4BTS - chains BA and BY of the 143 polymer chains in the assembly; structure by X-ray diffraction, 3.70 A resolution.

Chain BA:
Molecule: 18S ribosomal RNA
From: Tetrahymena thermophila
Sequence (1753 nucleotides; numbered 1 to 1753; the number before each row is that of its first residue):
     1 AACCUGGUUG AUCCUGCCAG UUACAUAUGC UUGUCUUAAA UAUUAACCCA UGCAUGUGCC
    61 AGUUCAGUAU UGAACAGCGA AACUGCGAAU GGCUCAUUAA AACAGUUAUA GUUUAUUUGA
   121 UAAUUAAAGA UUACAUGGAU AACCGAGCUA AUUGUUGGGC UAAUACAUGC UUAAAAUUCC
   181 GUGUCCUGCG ACCGGAACGU AUUUAUUAGA UAUUAGACCA AUCGCAGCAA UGUGAUUGAG
   241 AUGAAUCAAA GUAACUGAUC GGAUCGAGGU UUACCUCGAU AAAUCAUCUA AGUUUCUGCC
   301 CUAUCAGCUC UCGAUGGUAG UGUAUUGGAC UACCAUGGCA GUCACGGGUA ACGGAGAAUU
   361 AGGGUUCGAU UCCGGAGAAG GAGCCUGAGA AACGGCUACU ACAACUACGG UUCGGCAGCA
   421 GGGAAGAAAA UUGGCCAAUC CUAAUUCAGG GAGCCAGUGA CAAGAAAUAG CAAGCUGGGA
   481 AACUUACGUU UCUACGGCAU UGAAAUGAGA ACAGUGUAAA UCUCUUAGCG AGGAACAAUU
   541 GGAGGGCAAG UCAUGGUGCC AGCAGCCGCG GUAAUUCCAG CUCCAAUAGC GUAUAUUAAA
   601 GUUGUUGCAG UUAAAAAGCU CGUAGUUGAA CUUCUGUUCA GGUUCAUUUC GAUUCGUCGU
   661 GUGAAACUGG ACAUACGUUU GCAAACUAAA AUCGGCCUUC ACUGGUUCGA CUUAGGGAGU
   721 AAACAUUUUA CUGUGAAAAA AUUAGAGUGU UCCAGGCAGG UUUUAGCCCG AAUACAUUAG
   781 CAUGGAAUAA UGGAAUAGGA CUAAGUCCAU UUUAUUGGUU CUUGGAUUUG GUAAUGAUUA
   841 AUAGGGACAG UUGGGGGCAU UAGUAUUUAA UAGUCAGAGG UGAAAUUCUU GGAUUUAUUA
   901 AGGACUAACU AAUGCGAAAG CAUUUGCCAA AGAUGUUUUC AUUAAUCAAG AACGAAAGUU
   961 AGGGGAUCAA AGACGAUCAG AUACCGUCGU AGUCUUAACU AUAAACUAUA CCGACUCGGG
  1021 AUCGGCUGGA AUAAAUGUCC AGUCGGCACC GUAUGAGAAA UCAAAGUCUU UGGGUUCUGG
  1081 GGGAAGUAUG GUACGCAAGU CUGAAACUUA AAGGAAUUGA CGGAACAGCA CACCAGAAGU
  1141 GGAACCUGCG GCUUAAUUUG ACUCAACACG GGGAAACUCA CGAGCGCAAG ACAGAGAAGG
  1201 GAUUGACAGA UUGAGAGCUC UUUCUUGAUU CUUUGGGUGG UGGUGCAUGG CCGUUCUUAG
  1261 UUGGUGGAGU GAUUUGUCUG GUUAAUUCCG UUAACGAACG AGACCUUAAC CUGCUAACUA
  1321 GUCUGCUUGU AAAUAACAGG UUGUACUUCU UAGAGGGACU AUUGUGCAAU AAGCCAAUGG
  1381 AAGUUUAAGG CAAUAACAGG UCUGUGAUGC CCCUAGACGU GCUCGGCCGC ACGCGCGUUA
  1441 CAAUGACUGG CGCAAAAAGU AUUUCCUGUC CUGGGAAGGU ACGGGUAAUC UUAUUAAUAC
  1501 CAGUCGUGUU AGGGAUAGUU CUUUGGAAUU GUGGAUCUUG AACGAGGAAU UUCUAGUAAG
  1561 UGCAAGUCAU CAGCUUGCGU UGAUUAUGUC CCUGCCGUUU GUACACACCG CCCGUCGCUU
  1621 GUAGUAACGA AUGGUCUGGU GAACCUUCUG GACUGCGACA GCAAUGUUGC GGAAAAAUAA
  1681 GUAAACCCUA CCAUUUGGAA CAACAAGAAG UCGUAACAAG GUAUCUGUAG GUGAACCUGC
  1741 AGAUGGAUCA UUA
Not modelled in the structure: 683-718
Bound ions: Mg2+ site 1 near A81 (its only coordinating residue here); Mg2+ site 2 near A508 (its only coordinating residue here); Mg2+ site 3 near C608 (its only coordinating residue here); Mg2+ site 4 near A613 (its only coordinating residue here); Mg2+ site 5 near A629 (its only coordinating residue here); Mg2+ site 6 near U1052 (its only coordinating residue here); Mg2+ site 7: G1419, U1420; Mg2+ site 8 near C1428 (its only coordinating residue here)

Chain BY:
Protein: 40S ribosomal protein S6
From: Tetrahymena thermophila
Reference sequence: E6PBS4 (E6PBS4_TETTH); residue numbers follow UniProt; this construct covers 1-293
Sequence (293 residues; each row starts with the number of its first residue):
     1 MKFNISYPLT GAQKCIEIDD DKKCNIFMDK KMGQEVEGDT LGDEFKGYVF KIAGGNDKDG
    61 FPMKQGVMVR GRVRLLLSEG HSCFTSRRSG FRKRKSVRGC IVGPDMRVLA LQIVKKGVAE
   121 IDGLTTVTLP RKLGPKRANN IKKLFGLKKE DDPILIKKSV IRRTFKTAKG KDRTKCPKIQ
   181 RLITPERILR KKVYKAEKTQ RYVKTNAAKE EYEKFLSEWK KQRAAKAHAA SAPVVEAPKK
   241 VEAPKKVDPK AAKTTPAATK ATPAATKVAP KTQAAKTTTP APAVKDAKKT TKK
Not modelled in the structure: 229-293

Chain BA / chain BY interface:
Pairs across the interface - 172 pairs, chain BA then chain BY:
  U63(BA) / Lys-136(BY)  phosphate contact
  U64(BA) / Lys-136(BY)  salt bridge to the phosphate
  U64(BA) / Lys-178(BY)  hydrogen bond to the phosphate
  C65(BA) / Leu-133(BY)  base contact
  C65(BA) / Gly-134(BY)  hydrogen bond to the base
  C65(BA) / Lys-136(BY)  salt bridge to the phosphate
  C65(BA) / Arg-163(BY)  hydrogen bond to the sugar
  C65(BA) / Cys-176(BY)  sugar contact
  C65(BA) / Pro-177(BY)  phosphate contact
  C65(BA) / Lys-178(BY)  hydrogen bond to the phosphate
  A66(BA) / Lys-175(BY)  salt bridge to the phosphate
  G67(BA) / Arg-163(BY)  salt bridge to the phosphate
  G67(BA) / Phe-165(BY)  phosphate contact
  G67(BA) / Lys-175(BY)  salt bridge to the phosphate
  U68(BA) / Thr-167(BY)  phosphate contact
  U68(BA) / Lys-169(BY)  hydrogen bond to the phosphate
  U68(BA) / Lys-175(BY)  hydrogen bond to the base
  A69(BA) / Lys-169(BY)  salt bridge to the phosphate
  A69(BA) / Lys-171(BY)  salt bridge to the phosphate
  A69(BA) / Arg-173(BY)  salt bridge to the phosphate
  A69(BA) / Lys-175(BY)  base contact
  U70(BA) / Lys-171(BY)  salt bridge to the phosphate
  U70(BA) / Arg-173(BY)  salt bridge to the phosphate
  U71(BA) / Thr-174(BY)  hydrogen bond to the base
  A73(BA) / Arg-162(BY)  hydrogen bond to the base
  A74(BA) / Lys-157(BY)  sugar contact
  A74(BA) / Arg-162(BY)  sugar contact
  A74(BA) / Cys-176(BY)  sugar contact
  A74(BA) / Pro-177(BY)  hydrogen bond to the sugar
  A74(BA) / Lys-178(BY)  base contact
  A74(BA) / Ile-179(BY)  hydrogen bond to the base
  A74(BA) / Leu-182(BY)  base contact
  A74(BA) / Thr-184(BY)  base contact
  C75(BA) / Cys-176(BY)  sugar contact
  C75(BA) / Pro-177(BY)  sugar contact
  C75(BA) / Lys-178(BY)  sugar contact
  A88(BA) / Arg-88(BY)  base contact
  A89(BA) / Arg-88(BY)  salt bridge to the phosphate
  U121(BA) / Lys-204(BY)  salt bridge to the phosphate
  A122(BA) / Arg-201(BY)  hydrogen bond to the base
  A122(BA) / Thr-205(BY)  hydrogen bond to the phosphate
  A123(BA) / Tyr-202(BY)  stacking on the base
  A123(BA) / Asn-206(BY)  base contact
  U125(BA) / Lys-198(BY)  hydrogen bond to the base
  U132(BA) / Lys-149(BY)  hydrogen bond to the sugar
  A133(BA) / Lys-191(BY)  hydrogen bond to the sugar
  C134(BA) / Ile-183(BY)  phosphate contact
  C134(BA) / Ile-188(BY)  base contact
  C134(BA) / Lys-191(BY)  salt bridge to the phosphate
  A135(BA) / Arg-181(BY)  sugar contact
  A135(BA) / Ile-183(BY)  base contact
  A135(BA) / Arg-187(BY)  hydrogen bond to the sugar
  A135(BA) / Ile-188(BY)  base contact
  A135(BA) / Lys-191(BY)  base contact
  U136(BA) / Asn-139(BY)  hydrogen bond to the phosphate
  U136(BA) / Arg-181(BY)  hydrogen bond to the base
  G137(BA) / Arg-137(BY)  hydrogen bond to the base
  G137(BA) / Asn-139(BY)  hydrogen bond to the phosphate
  G137(BA) / Lys-143(BY)  salt bridge to the phosphate
  G137(BA) / Arg-181(BY)  base contact
  G138(BA) / Arg-137(BY)  hydrogen bond to the base
  G138(BA) / Asn-140(BY)  phosphate contact
  G138(BA) / Lys-143(BY)  salt bridge to the phosphate
  A142(BA) / Leu-133(BY)  base contact
  C143(BA) / Lys-132(BY)  hydrogen bond to the base
  C144(BA) / Lys-132(BY)  hydrogen bond to the sugar
  G145(BA) / Gln-13(BY)  hydrogen bond to the base
  A146(BA) / Asn-4(BY)  hydrogen bond to the sugar
  A146(BA) / Gln-13(BY)  sugar contact
  A146(BA) / Lys-14(BY)  sugar contact
  G147(BA) / Cys-15(BY)  hydrogen bond to the phosphate
  G147(BA) / Asn-56(BY)  hydrogen bond to the base
  G147(BA) / Val-108(BY)  sugar contact
  C148(BA) / Lys-2(BY)  salt bridge to the phosphate
  C148(BA) / Asn-56(BY)  sugar contact
  C148(BA) / Asp-57(BY)  hydrogen bond to the sugar
  C148(BA) / Gly-60(BY)  sugar contact
  C148(BA) / Val-108(BY)  sugar contact
  U149(BA) / Lys-58(BY)  sugar contact
  U149(BA) / Asp-59(BY)  hydrogen bond to the sugar
  U149(BA) / Gly-60(BY)  base contact
  U149(BA) / Arg-107(BY)  salt bridge to the phosphate
  A151(BA) / Asp-59(BY)  hydrogen bond to the base
  A151(BA) / Phe-61(BY)  base contact
  G154(BA) / Gly-60(BY)  hydrogen bond to the base
  G154(BA) / Lys-95(BY)  hydrogen bond to the sugar
  U155(BA) / Pro-62(BY)  sugar contact
  U155(BA) / Cys-83(BY)  hydrogen bond to the phosphate
  U155(BA) / Phe-84(BY)  hydrogen bond to the phosphate
  U155(BA) / Thr-85(BY)  hydrogen bond to the phosphate
  U155(BA) / Lys-95(BY)  salt bridge to the phosphate
  U156(BA) / Gly-55(BY)  sugar contact
  U156(BA) / Pro-62(BY)  sugar contact
  U156(BA) / Ser-82(BY)  phosphate contact
  U156(BA) / Cys-83(BY)  hydrogen bond to the phosphate
  G157(BA) / Ala-53(BY)  sugar contact
  G157(BA) / Ala-110(BY)  sugar contact
  G157(BA) / Gln-112(BY)  hydrogen bond to the sugar
  G158(BA) / Ser-6(BY)  sugar contact
  G158(BA) / Gln-13(BY)  hydrogen bond to the base
  G158(BA) / Gln-112(BY)  sugar contact
  G159(BA) / Pro-8(BY)  sugar contact
  G159(BA) / Lys-132(BY)  base contact
  C160(BA) / Arg-131(BY)  phosphate contact
  C160(BA) / Lys-132(BY)  hydrogen bond to the sugar
  C160(BA) / Leu-133(BY)  hydrogen bond to the sugar
  U161(BA) / Arg-131(BY)  salt bridge to the phosphate
  U161(BA) / Leu-133(BY)  phosphate contact
  U161(BA) / Gly-134(BY)  sugar contact
  U161(BA) / Lys-136(BY)  hydrogen bond to the phosphate
  A162(BA) / Lys-136(BY)  hydrogen bond to the phosphate
  A162(BA) / Arg-137(BY)  hydrogen bond to the phosphate
  A162(BA) / Asn-140(BY)  hydrogen bond to the phosphate
  A162(BA) / Gln-180(BY)  phosphate contact
  A163(BA) / Arg-137(BY)  salt bridge to the phosphate
  A163(BA) / Gln-180(BY)  phosphate contact
  A163(BA) / Arg-181(BY)  phosphate contact
  A165(BA) / Arg-137(BY)  base contact
  U171(BA) / Lys-195(BY)  hydrogen bond to the base
  G261(BA) / Tyr-194(BY)  phosphate contact
  G262(BA) / Tyr-194(BY)  hydrogen bond to the phosphate
  G262(BA) / Lys-198(BY)  salt bridge to the phosphate
  A263(BA) / Arg-187(BY)  hydrogen bond to the phosphate
  U264(BA) / Arg-187(BY)  salt bridge to the phosphate
  C265(BA) / Gln-180(BY)  hydrogen bond to the phosphate
  C265(BA) / Arg-190(BY)  base contact
  G266(BA) / Arg-190(BY)  salt bridge to the phosphate
  C384(BA) / Arg-92(BY)  hydrogen bond to the sugar
  C385(BA) / Gly-90(BY)  sugar contact
  C385(BA) / Phe-91(BY)  sugar contact
  U386(BA) / Ser-89(BY)  hydrogen bond to the sugar
  U386(BA) / Gly-90(BY)  hydrogen bond to the sugar
  A390(BA) / Arg-88(BY)  hydrogen bond to the base
  A392(BA) / Arg-88(BY)  hydrogen bond to the base
  G395(BA) / Arg-88(BY)  sugar contact
  C396(BA) / Arg-87(BY)  salt bridge to the phosphate
  C396(BA) / Arg-92(BY)  hydrogen bond to the sugar
  C396(BA) / Lys-93(BY)  phosphate contact
  U397(BA) / Leu-76(BY)  sugar contact
  U397(BA) / Lys-93(BY)  phosphate contact
  U397(BA) / Arg-94(BY)  hydrogen bond to the phosphate
  A398(BA) / Arg-94(BY)  salt bridge to the phosphate
  G409(BA) / Asp-59(BY)  base contact
  G410(BA) / Phe-61(BY)  phosphate contact
  G410(BA) / Arg-72(BY)  salt bridge to the phosphate
  G410(BA) / Ser-96(BY)  phosphate contact
  U411(BA) / Arg-74(BY)  salt bridge to the phosphate
  U411(BA) / Ser-96(BY)  hydrogen bond to the phosphate
  U412(BA) / Lys-93(BY)  salt bridge to the phosphate
  C413(BA) / Arg-87(BY)  salt bridge to the phosphate
  C413(BA) / Lys-93(BY)  salt bridge to the phosphate
  A1643(BA) / Arg-94(BY)  hydrogen bond to the phosphate
  C1644(BA) / Leu-76(BY)  phosphate contact
  C1644(BA) / Arg-92(BY)  phosphate contact
  C1644(BA) / Arg-94(BY)  salt bridge to the phosphate
  C1645(BA) / Arg-92(BY)  salt bridge to the phosphate
  A1652(BA) / Lys-31(BY)  phosphate contact
  A1652(BA) / Gln-65(BY)  base contact
  A1652(BA) / Gly-66(BY)  base contact
  C1653(BA) / Lys-31(BY)  phosphate contact
  C1653(BA) / Met-32(BY)  phosphate contact
  C1653(BA) / Gly-33(BY)  phosphate contact
  C1653(BA) / Gln-65(BY)  sugar contact
  A1664(BA) / Lys-115(BY)  sugar contact
  U1665(BA) / Val-114(BY)  phosphate contact
  A1674(BA) / Lys-64(BY)  sugar contact
  A1674(BA) / Gly-66(BY)  base contact
  A1674(BA) / His-81(BY)  phosphate contact
  A1675(BA) / Gly-66(BY)  sugar contact
  A1675(BA) / Val-67(BY)  sugar contact
  A1675(BA) / Leu-75(BY)  phosphate contact
  A1676(BA) / Leu-75(BY)  phosphate contact
Interface residues without a listed pair, chain BA (82 interface residues in all): U124, U153, U164, A167, C274, C275
Interface residues without a listed pair, chain BY (99 interface residues in all): Tyr-7, Gly-11, Glu-35, Lys-51, Met-68, Cys-100, Pro-135, Val-160, Leu-189, Lys-192

Overview:
The interface between chain BA and chain BY involves 82 residues on one side and 99 on the other; the contacts
include 57 hydrogen bonds, 32 salt bridges and 1 aromatic stacking contact. Polar contacts include
C65(BA)/Gly-134(BY), U68(BA)/Lys-175(BY) and U71(BA)/Thr-174(BY).
Here chain BA is 18S ribosomal RNA and chain BY is 40S ribosomal protein S6, both from Tetrahymena
thermophila. Entry 4BTS (The crystal structure of the eukaryotic 40S ribosomal subunit in complex with EIF1
and EIF1A) was determined by X-ray diffraction.
